Entry 1YE9 (X-ray diffraction, 2.80 A resolution); this record covers chains E and G of the 8 polymer chains in the assembly.

# Chain E (and G)
Protein: catalase HPII
Organism: Escherichia coli
Notes: EC 1.11.1.6; fragment: proteolytic fragment, residues 309-567; chain G of this document is another copy of the same molecule, construct and numbering; everything in this record applies to it too
UniProt: P21179 (CATE_ECOLI); numbering as in UniProt (aligned over 309-567)
Sequence (259 residues; each row starts with the number of its first residue):
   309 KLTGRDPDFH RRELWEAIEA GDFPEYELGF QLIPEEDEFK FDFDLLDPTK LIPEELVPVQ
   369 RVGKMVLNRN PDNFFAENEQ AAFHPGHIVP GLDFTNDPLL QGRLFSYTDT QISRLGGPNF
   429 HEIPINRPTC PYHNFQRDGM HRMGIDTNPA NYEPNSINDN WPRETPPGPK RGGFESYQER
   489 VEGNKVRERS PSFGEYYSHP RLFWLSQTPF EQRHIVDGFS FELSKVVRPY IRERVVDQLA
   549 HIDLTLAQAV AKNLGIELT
Unresolved in the structure: 565-567
Ion coordination: cis-heme d hydroxychlorin gamma-spirolactone Fe near Tyr-415 (its only coordinating residue here)
Small-molecule neighbours: cis-heme d hydroxychlorin gamma-spirolactone (HDD): Phe-391, Leu-407, Gly-410, Arg-411, Ser-414, Tyr-415, Thr-418, Gln-419, Arg-422
Reported in the primary citation:
  - conformationally variable residues (helix shift): Leu-510 to Ile-523, Asp-551 to Ile-564

# Chain E / chain G interface
Residue-residue contacts - 39 pairs, chain E then chain G:
  Asp-380(E) / Ile-453(G)
  Asp-380(E) / Asp-454(G)
  Asn-381(E) / Asp-454(G)
  Phe-383(E) / Asp-446(G)
  Phe-383(E) / Gly-447(G)
  Glu-385(E) / Ile-453(G)
  Gln-388(E) / His-449(G)
  Gln-388(E) / Arg-450(G)  hydrogen bond (side chain-backbone)
  Arg-422(E) / Met-448(G)
  Leu-423(E) / Met-448(G)
  Leu-423(E) / His-449(G)  hydrogen bond (backbone-side chain)
  Gly-424(E) / Met-448(G)
  Asn-427(E) / His-449(G)  hydrogen bond (backbone-side chain)
  Phe-428(E) / His-449(G)
  Glu-430(E) / Met-451(G)
  Ile-431(E) / His-449(G)
  Pro-432(E) / Met-451(G)
  Asp-446(E) / Phe-383(G)
  Gly-447(E) / Phe-383(G)
  Met-448(E) / Ser-421(G)
  Met-448(E) / Arg-422(G)
  Met-448(E) / Leu-423(G)
  Met-448(E) / Gly-424(G)  hydrogen bond (side chain-backbone)
  His-449(E) / Gln-388(G)
  His-449(E) / Leu-423(G)  hydrogen bond (side chain-backbone)
  His-449(E) / Gly-424(G)  hydrogen bond (side chain-backbone)
  His-449(E) / Asn-427(G)
  His-449(E) / Ile-431(G)
  His-449(E) / Met-448(G)
  His-449(E) / His-449(G)  hydrogen bond (backbone-side chain)
  Arg-450(E) / Gln-388(G)  hydrogen bond (backbone-side chain)
  Arg-450(E) / Ile-431(G)
  Met-451(E) / Glu-430(G)
  Met-451(E) / Pro-432(G)
  Met-451(E) / His-449(G)
  Met-451(E) / Met-451(G)  hydrophobic
  Ile-453(E) / Glu-385(G)
  Asp-454(E) / Asp-380(G)
  Asp-454(E) / Asn-381(G)
Other interface residues (no listed pair), chain E (28 interface residues in all): Ala-384, Ser-421, Gly-425, Arg-435, Arg-445, Gly-452, Thr-455
Other interface residues (no listed pair), chain G (26 interface residues in all): Ala-384, Gly-425, Arg-435, Gly-452, Thr-455

# Summary
The interface between chain E and chain G involves 28 residues on one side and 26 on the other; the contacts
include 8 hydrogen bonds. Polar contacts include Gln-388(E)/Arg-450(G), Leu-423(E)/His-449(G) and
Asn-427(E)/His-449(G). Bound to chain E: cis-heme d hydroxychlorin gamma-spirolactone. From the paper:
conformational variability at Leu-510(E) and Asp-551(E).
Both chains are catalase HPII (Escherichia coli). Entry 1YE9 (Crystal structure of proteolytically truncated
catalase HPII from E. coli) was determined by X-ray diffraction.
